6KUR - chains A and R of the 5 polymer chains in the assembly; structure by electron microscopy, 3.70 A resolution.

== Chain A ==
Name: Polymerase 3
Organism: Influenza D virus (D/swine/Oklahoma/1334/2011)
Reference sequence: K9LHJ4 (K9LHJ4_9ORTO); numbering as in UniProt (aligned over 1-710)
Chain sequence (710 residues; numbered 1 to 710; the number before each row is that of its first residue):
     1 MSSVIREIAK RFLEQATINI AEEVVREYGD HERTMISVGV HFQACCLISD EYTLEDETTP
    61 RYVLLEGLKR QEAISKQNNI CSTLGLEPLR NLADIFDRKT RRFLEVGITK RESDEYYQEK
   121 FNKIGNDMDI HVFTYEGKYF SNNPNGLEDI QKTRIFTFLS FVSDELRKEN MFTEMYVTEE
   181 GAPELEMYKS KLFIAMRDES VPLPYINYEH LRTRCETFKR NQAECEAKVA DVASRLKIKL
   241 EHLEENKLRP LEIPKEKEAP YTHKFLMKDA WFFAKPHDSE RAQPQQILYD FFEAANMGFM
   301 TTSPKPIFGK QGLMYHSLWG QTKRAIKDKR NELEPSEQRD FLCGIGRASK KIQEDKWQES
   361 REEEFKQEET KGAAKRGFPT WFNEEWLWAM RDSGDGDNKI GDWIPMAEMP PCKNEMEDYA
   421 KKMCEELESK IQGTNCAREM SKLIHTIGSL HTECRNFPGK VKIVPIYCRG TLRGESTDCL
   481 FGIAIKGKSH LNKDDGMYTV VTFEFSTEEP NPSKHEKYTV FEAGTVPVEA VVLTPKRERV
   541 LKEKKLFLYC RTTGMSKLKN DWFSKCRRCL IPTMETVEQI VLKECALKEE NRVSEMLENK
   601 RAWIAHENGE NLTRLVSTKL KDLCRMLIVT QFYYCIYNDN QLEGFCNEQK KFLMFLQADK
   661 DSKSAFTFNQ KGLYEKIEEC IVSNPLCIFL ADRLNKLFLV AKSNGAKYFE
Not modelled in the structure: 1-183, 394-398, 531-541

== Chain R ==
Molecule: 3'-vRNA
Sequence (14 nucleotides; each row starts with the number of its first residue):
     1 CUCCUGCUUA UGCU
Not modelled in the structure: 14

== How chain A and chain R interact ==
Residue-residue contacts - 24 pairs, chain A then chain R:
  Ala282(A) - U11(R)  phosphate contact
  Ala282(A) - G12(R)  phosphate contact
  Gln283(A) - A10(R)  hydrogen bond to the phosphate
  Gln283(A) - U11(R)  base contact
  Gln285(A) - A10(R)  hydrogen bond to the base
  Asn331(A) - A10(R)  base contact
  Pro405(A) - G12(R)  sugar contact
  Met406(A) - C13(R)  sugar contact
  Ala407(A) - C13(R)  base contact
  Glu408(A) - C13(R)  hydrogen bond to the base
  Ile444(A) - G12(R)  base contact
  Thr452(A) - A10(R)  sugar contact
  Glu453(A) - A10(R)  base contact
  Asn456(A) - U8(R)  sugar contact
  Asn456(A) - A10(R)  hydrogen bond to the base
  Phe457(A) - U8(R)  phosphate contact
  Phe457(A) - U9(R)  base contact
  Phe457(A) - A10(R)  base contact
  Pro458(A) - U8(R)  base contact
  Lys462(A) - A10(R)  base contact
  Arg469(A) - G12(R)  salt bridge to the phosphate
  Arg469(A) - C13(R)  salt bridge to the phosphate
  Lys488(A) - G6(R)  base contact
  Arg567(A) - G12(R)  hydrogen bond to the base
Other interface residues (no listed pair), chain A (22 interface residues in all): His445, Arg455, Lys460, Ser564

== In short ==
The interface between chain A and chain R involves 22 residues on one side and 7 on the other; the contacts
include 5 hydrogen bonds and 2 salt bridges. Polar contacts include Gln285(A)-A10(R), Glu408(A)-C13(R) and
Asn456(A)-A10(R).
Chain A is Polymerase 3 (Influenza D virus (D/swine/Oklahoma/1334/2011)) and chain R is 3'-vRNA; the
structure, Structure of influenza D virus polymerase bound to vRNA promoter in Mode B conformation (Class B1),
was determined by electron microscopy, deposited together with 6KUJ, 6KUK, 6KUP, 6KUT, 6KUV and 6KV5.
